8AGB - chains F and G of the 8 polymer chains in the assembly; structure by electron microscopy, 3.00 A resolution.

[Chain F]
Name: Dolichyl-diphosphooligosaccharide--protein glycosyltransferase subunit SWP1
From: Saccharomyces cerevisiae
Reference sequence: Q02795 (OSTD_YEAST); residues 2-284 here correspond to UniProt positions 1-283 (UniProt number = residue number - 1)
Chain sequence (285 residues; each row starts with the number of its first residue):
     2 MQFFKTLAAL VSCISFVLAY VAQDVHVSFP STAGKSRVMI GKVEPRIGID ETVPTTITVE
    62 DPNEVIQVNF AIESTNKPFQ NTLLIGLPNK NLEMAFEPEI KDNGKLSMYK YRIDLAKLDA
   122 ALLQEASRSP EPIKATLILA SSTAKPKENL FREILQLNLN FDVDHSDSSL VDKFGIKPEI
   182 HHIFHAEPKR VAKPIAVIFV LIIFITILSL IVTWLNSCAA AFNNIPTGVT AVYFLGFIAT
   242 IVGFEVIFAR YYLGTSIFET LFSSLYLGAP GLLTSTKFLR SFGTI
Unresolved in the structure: 2-29, 285-286
Differences from the reference sequence: expression tag (285-286)
Small-molecule neighbours:
  - palmitoyl-linoleoyl phosphatidylcholine (CPL; 1-palmitoyl-2-linoleoyl-sn-glycero-3-phosphocholine): F245, F249, Y252, Y253, G255, T256, S257, I258
  - phosphatidylethanolamine (PTY): F259, L262, F263, S265, L266

[Chain G]
Name: Dolichyl-diphosphooligosaccharide--protein glycosyltransferase subunit WBP1
From: Saccharomyces cerevisiae
Reference sequence: P33767 (OSTB_YEAST); residues 1-430 here = UniProt positions 1-430
Chain sequence (430 residues; row label = number of the first residue in the row):
     1 MRTDWNFFFC ILLQAIFVVG TQTSRTLVLY DQSTEPLEEY SVYLKDLEQR NYKLEYLDIN
    61 STSTTVDLYD KEQRLFDNII VFPTKGGKNL ARQIPVKQLI KFFENEGNIL CMSSPGAVPN
   121 TIRLFLNELG IYPSPKGHVI RDYFSPSSEE LVVSSNHLLN KYVYNARKSE DFVFGESSAA
   181 LLENREQIVP ILNAPRTSFT ESKGKCNSWT SGSQGFLVVG FQNLNNARLV WIGSSDFLKN
   241 KNQDSNQEFA KELLKWTFNE KSVIKSVHAV HSHADGTSYD EEPYKIKDKV IYSVGFSEWN
   301 GEEWLPHIAD DIQFELRQVD PYYRLTLSPS GNDSETQYYT TGEFILPDRH GVFTFLTDYR
   361 KIGLSFTTDK DVKAIRHLAN DEYPRSWEIS NSWVYISAIC GVIVAWIFFV VSFVTTSSVG
   421 KKLETFKKTN
Unresolved in the structure: 1-24, 419-430
UniProt features mapped onto this chain:
  - glycosylation (N-linked (GlcNAc...) asparagine): N60, N332
Covalent attachments: N-acetylglucosamine (NAG) linked to N60, N332
What the authors report for this chain:
  - binding site for alpha-D-glucopyranose: Y383

[Interface between chain F and chain G]
Pairs across the interface (82):
  F80(F) - Y143(G)
  F80(F) - F199(G)  hydrophobic
  F80(F) - E201(G)
  Q81(F) - Y143(G)
  Q81(F) - T197(G)
  Q81(F) - F199(G)
  P89(F) - R196(G)
  N92(F) - Q214(G)
  E94(F) - Q214(G)
  A96(F) - S211(G)
  I139(F) - F144(G)  hydrophobic
  I139(F) - T197(G)
  A141(F) - Y143(G)  hydrophobic
  S143(F) - Y143(G)  hydrogen bond
  N150(F) - F144(G)
  F152(F) - R196(G)
  F152(F) - T197(G)
  L171(F) - N184(G)
  F175(F) - E186(G)
  I177(F) - D311(G)
  I177(F) - Q313(G)
  K178(F) - Q313(G)  hydrogen bond (backbone-side chain)
  K178(F) - R324(G)
  P179(F) - R324(G)  hydrogen bond (backbone-side chain)
  E180(F) - R324(G)
  E180(F) - L325(G)
  E180(F) - T326(G)  hydrogen bond (side chain-backbone)
  I181(F) - Y322(G)
  I181(F) - Y323(G)
  I181(F) - R324(G)  hydrogen bond (backbone-backbone)
  H182(F) - L325(G)
  H183(F) - Y322(G)
  H183(F) - Y323(G)
  H183(F) - P347(G)
  H183(F) - D348(G)  salt bridge
  F185(F) - Y323(G)
  F185(F) - I345(G)
  F185(F) - L346(G)
  F185(F) - P347(G)  hydrophobic
  F185(F) - D348(G)
  H186(F) - D348(G)
  E188(F) - K287(G)  salt bridge
  R191(F) - P384(G)
  R191(F) - E388(G)  hydrogen bond (side chain-backbone)
  R191(F) - I389(G)
  R191(F) - S390(G)
  R191(F) - N391(G)
  V192(F) - S390(G)  hydrogen bond (backbone-side chain)
  V192(F) - N391(G)
  A197(F) - S390(G)
  V201(F) - W393(G)
  I204(F) - V394(G)
  I204(F) - S397(G)
  I204(F) - A398(G)  hydrophobic
  I208(F) - G401(G)
  L211(F) - A405(G)  hydrophobic
  W215(F) - A405(G)
  W215(F) - F408(G)  hydrophobic
  W215(F) - F409(G)  hydrophobic
  A221(F) - S412(G)
  A221(F) - T416(G)
  A222(F) - T416(G)
  F223(F) - F408(G)  hydrophobic
  F223(F) - T415(G)
  N224(F) - T415(G)
  N224(F) - T416(G)
  N224(F) - S417(G)  hydrogen bond (side chain-backbone)
  N225(F) - T415(G)
  N225(F) - S417(G)
  I226(F) - T415(G)
  F235(F) - T415(G)
  F238(F) - V414(G)  hydrophobic
  I239(F) - V411(G)  hydrophobic
  I242(F) - W406(G)  hydrophobic
  E246(F) - I403(G)
  E246(F) - W406(G)
  E246(F) - I407(G)
  Y253(F) - R385(G)  hydrogen bond (backbone-side chain)
  Y253(F) - S386(G)  hydrogen bond
  Y253(F) - W387(G)
  Y253(F) - I396(G)
  F283(F) - V414(G)
Other interface residues (no listed pair), chain F (57 interface residues in all): T83, L93, L140, L151, I184, K190, K194, V198, F200, L216, V243, L254, F279
Other interface residues (no listed pair), chain G (55 interface residues in all): L159, R185, N193, E315, P321, I362, V410

[Overview]
57 residues of chain F face 55 of chain G across their interface; the contacts include 10 hydrogen bonds and 2
salt bridges. Among the polar pairs are H183(F)-D348(G), E188(F)-K287(G) and S143(F)-Y143(G). Chain F binds
phosphatidylethanolamine and palmitoyl-linoleoyl phosphatidylcholine. N-acetylglucosamine is covalently linked
to N60(G) and N332(G). From the paper: a binding site for alpha-D-glucopyranose at Y383(G).
Chain F is Dolichyl-diphosphooligosaccharide--protein glycosyltransferase subunit SWP1 and chain G is
Dolichyl-diphosphooligosaccharide--protein glycosyltransferase subunit WBP1, both from Saccharomyces
cerevisiae; the structure, Structure of yeast oligosaccharylransferase complex with lipid-linked
oligosaccharide bound, was determined by electron microscopy (same publication as 8AGC and 8AGE).
